Entry 8JI8 (X-ray diffraction, 2.65 A resolution); this record covers chains A and D of the 4 polymer chains in the assembly.

[Chain A (and D)]
Molecule: TK receptor
From: Aedes aegypti
Notes: chain D of this document is another copy of the same molecule, construct and numbering; everything in this record applies to it too
UniProtKB: Q16G28 (Q16G28_AEDAE); aligned to UniProt positions 1-680 over residues 1-680 (the alignment contains insertions or deletions, so no single offset holds)
Sequence (680 residues; numbered 1 to 680; the number before each row is that of its first residue):
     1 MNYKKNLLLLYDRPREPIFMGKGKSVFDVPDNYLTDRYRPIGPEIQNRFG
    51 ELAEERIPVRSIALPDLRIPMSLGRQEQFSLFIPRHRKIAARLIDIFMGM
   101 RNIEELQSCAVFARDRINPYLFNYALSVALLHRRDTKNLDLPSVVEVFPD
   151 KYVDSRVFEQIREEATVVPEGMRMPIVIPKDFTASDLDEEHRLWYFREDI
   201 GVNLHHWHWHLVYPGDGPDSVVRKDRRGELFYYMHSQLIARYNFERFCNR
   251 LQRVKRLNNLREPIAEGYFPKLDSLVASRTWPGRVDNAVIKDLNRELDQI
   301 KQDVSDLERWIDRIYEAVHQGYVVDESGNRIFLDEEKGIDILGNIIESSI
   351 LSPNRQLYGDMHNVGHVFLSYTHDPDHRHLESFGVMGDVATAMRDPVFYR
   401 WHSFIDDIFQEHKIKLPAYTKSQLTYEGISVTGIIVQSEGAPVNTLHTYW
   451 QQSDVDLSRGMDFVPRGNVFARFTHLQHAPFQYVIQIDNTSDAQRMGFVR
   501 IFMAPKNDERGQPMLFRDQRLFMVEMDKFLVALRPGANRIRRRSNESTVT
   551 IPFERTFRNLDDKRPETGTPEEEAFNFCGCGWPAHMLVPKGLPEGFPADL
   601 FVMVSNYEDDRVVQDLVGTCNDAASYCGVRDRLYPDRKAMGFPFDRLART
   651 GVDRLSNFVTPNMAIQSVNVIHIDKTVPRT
Disordered / not traced: 559-576, 618-621 (chain D: 559-578, 618-619)
Construct notes: engineered mutation Gly215 (Phe in Q16G28), Asp216 (Glu in Q16G28), Gly217 (Ala in Q16G28), Pro218 (Ser in Q16G28), Asp219 (Asn in Q16G28), Ser220 (Arg in Q16G28), Val221 (Ala in Q16G28), Val222 (Ile in Q16G28), Arg223 (Val in Q16G28)

[How chain A and chain D interact]
Residue-residue contacts (23; chain A residue first):
  Glu189(A) - Arg510(D)  salt bridge
  Gln252(A) - Arg510(D)
  Asn259(A) - Ile414(D)
  Arg261(A) - Ile414(D)
  Arg261(A) - Lys415(D)
  Glu262(A) - Leu647(D)
  Ala265(A) - Arg517(D)
  Asn287(A) - Arg517(D)  hydrogen bond
  Asn287(A) - Asp653(D)
  Glu308(A) - His319(D)
  Asp312(A) - Glu316(D)
  Asp312(A) - His319(D)  salt bridge
  Arg313(A) - Glu316(D)  salt bridge
  Glu316(A) - Asp312(D)
  His319(A) - Glu308(D)
  His319(A) - Asp312(D)  salt bridge
  Glu411(A) - Asn259(D)
  Ile414(A) - Asn259(D)
  Ile414(A) - Arg261(D)
  Arg510(A) - Glu189(D)  salt bridge
  Arg510(A) - Gln252(D)
  Arg517(A) - Ala265(D)
  Arg517(A) - Asn287(D)
Also at the interface, not in a pair above, chain A (21 interface residues in all): Pro263, Tyr315, Lys415, Leu647, Asp653
Also at the interface, not in a pair above, chain D (22 interface residues in all): Glu262, Pro263, Ser305, Arg313, Tyr315, Glu411

[Overview]
The interface between chain A and chain D involves 21 residues on one side and 22 on the other, with 1
hydrogen bond and 5 salt bridges. Polar pairs include Glu189(A)-Arg510(D), Asp312(A)-His319(D) and
Arg313(A)-Glu316(D).
Both chains are TK receptor (Aedes aegypti). Entry 8JI8 (Crystal Structure of Prophenoloxidase PPO6 chimeric
mutant (F215EASNRAIVD224 to G215DGPDSVVR223) from Aedes aegypti) was determined by X-ray diffraction (same
publication as 8JIB).
